7Z17 - chains C and D of the 10 polymer chains in the assembly; structure by electron microscopy, 2.57 A resolution.

== Chain C ==
Protein: Alpha-D-ribose 1-methylphosphonate 5-triphosphate synthase subunit PhnI
From: Escherichia coli
Notes: EC 2.7.8.37
UniProtKB: P16687 (PHNI_ECOLI); residue numbers follow UniProt; this construct covers 1-354
Sequence (354 residues; row label = number of the first residue in the row):
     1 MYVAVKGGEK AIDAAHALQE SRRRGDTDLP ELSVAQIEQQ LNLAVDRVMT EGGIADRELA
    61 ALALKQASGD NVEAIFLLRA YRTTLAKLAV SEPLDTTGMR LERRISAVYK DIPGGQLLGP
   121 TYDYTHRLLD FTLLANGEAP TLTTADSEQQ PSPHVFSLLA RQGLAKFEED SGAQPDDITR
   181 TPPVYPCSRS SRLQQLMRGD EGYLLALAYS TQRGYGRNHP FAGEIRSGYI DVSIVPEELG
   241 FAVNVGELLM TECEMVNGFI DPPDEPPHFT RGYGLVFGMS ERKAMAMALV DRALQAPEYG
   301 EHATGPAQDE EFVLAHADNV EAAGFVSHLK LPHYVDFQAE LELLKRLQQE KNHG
Disordered / not traced: 354
Differences from the reference sequence: conflict Asp264 (Gly in P16687), Lys351 (Gln in P16687)
Metal / ion sites: Zn2+ site 1: His219 (shared with 3 residues of chain G); Zn2+ site 2: His328, His333 (together with I9X)
Small-molecule neighbours: I9X (alpha-D-ribose-1,2-cyclic-phosphate-5-phosphate): Phe325, His328, Leu331, His333
Swiss-Prot annotation at these positions:
  - natural variant: Asp264 (G264D: In strain: B; this construct carries the variant), Lys351 (Q351K: In strain: B; this construct carries the variant)

== Chain D ==
Protein: Alpha-D-ribose 1-methylphosphonate 5-phosphate C-P lyase
From: Escherichia coli
Notes: EC 4.7.1.1
UniProtKB: P16688 (PHNJ_ECOLI); residue numbers follow UniProt; this construct covers 1-281
Sequence (281 residues; numbered 1 to 281; the number before each row is that of its first residue):
     1 MANLSGYNFA YLDEQTKRMI RRAILKAVAI PGYQVPFGGR EMPMPYGWGT GGIQLTASVI
    61 GESDVLKVID QGADDTTNAV SIRNFFKRVT GVNTTERTDD ATLIQTRHRI PETPLTEDQI
   121 IIFQVPIPEP LRFIEPRETE TRTMHALEEY GVMQVKLYED IARFGHIATT YAYPVKVNGR
   181 YVMDPSPIPK FDNPKMDMMP ALQLFGAGRE KRIYAVPPFT RVESLDFDDH PFTVQQWDEP
   241 CAICGSTHSY LDEVVLDDAG NRMFVCSDTD YCRQQSEAKN Q
Disordered / not traced: 1-2
Differences from the reference sequence: conflict Leu103 (Val in P16688)
Metal / ion sites: Zn2+: Cys241, Cys244, Cys266, Cys272
Small-molecule neighbours: I9X (alpha-D-ribose-1,2-cyclic-phosphate-5-phosphate): Pro45, Tyr46, Gly47, Trp48, Gly49, Thr50, Gly51, Arg107, His108, Gln124, Val125, Pro126, Pro187, Gly206, Ala207, Gly208, Arg209, Glu210
Swiss-Prot annotation at these positions:
  - natural variant: Leu103 (V103L: In strain: B; this construct carries the variant)
What the authors report for this chain:
  - conformationally variable residues (loop rearrangement): Phe37 to Gly49, His108
  - catalytic residues: Gly32 (citing earlier work)
  - mutagenesis - E149A, Y158A: abolished growth

== Interface between chain C and chain D ==
Contacting residue pairs (87; chain C residue first):
  Met1(C) with Ala242(D); Ile243(D)
  Tyr2(C) with Ile243(D); Leu256(D); Met263(D), hydrophobic
  Val5(C) with Asp75(D)
  Lys6(C) with Asp75(D), salt bridge; Glu96(D), salt bridge
  Gly8(C) with Asp75(D)
  Glu9(C) with Val80(D); Asn84(D)
  Ile12(C) with Thr77(D); Val80(D), hydrophobic; Ser81(D)
  Phe76(C) with Met42(D); Pro43(D); Met44(D); Pro45(D), hydrophobic
  Arg79(C) with Glu41(D), salt bridge
  Ala80(C) with Tyr11(D); Glu41(D); Met42(D)
  Arg82(C) with Glu41(D), salt bridge
  Thr83(C) with Arg40(D); Glu41(D), hydrogen bond (side chain-backbone)
  Arg180(C) with Gly38(D)
  Pro182(C) with Pro36(D), hydrophobic; Phe37(D); Lys211(D)
  Tyr185(C) with Thr139(D)
  Arg198(C) with Glu41(D), salt bridge
  Asp309(C) with Arg137(D), salt bridge
  Glu311(C) with Arg137(D); Glu138(D), hydrogen bond (side chain-backbone); Thr139(D), hydrogen bond
  Val320(C) with Tyr46(D), hydrophobic
  Glu321(C) with Tyr46(D); Arg209(D)
  Gly324(C) with Tyr46(D); Trp48(D), hydrogen bond (backbone-side chain)
  Phe325(C) with Tyr46(D), hydrogen bond (backbone-backbone); Gly47(D); Pro126(D), hydrophobic; Arg209(D)
  Ser327(C) with Trp48(D)
  His328(C) with Gly47(D); Trp48(D)
  Leu331(C) with Gly47(D); Trp48(D), hydrophobic; Asn78(D); Arg107(D)
  Pro332(C) with Gln71(D), hydrogen bond (backbone-side chain); Thr76(D); Arg107(D), hydrogen bond (backbone-side chain)
  His333(C) with Gln71(D); Arg107(D), hydrogen bond
  Tyr334(C) with Gln71(D), hydrogen bond (backbone-side chain); Asp252(D)
  Val335(C) with Gln71(D), hydrogen bond (backbone-side chain); His108(D); Arg109(D); Pro189(D); Tyr250(D), hydrogen bond (backbone-side chain); Ser267(D)
  Asp336(C) with His108(D), salt bridge; Tyr171(D); Pro187(D)
  Gln338(C) with Trp237(D); Tyr250(D); Leu251(D); Glu253(D); Phe264(D)
  Ala339(C) with Thr170(D); Gln235(D); Tyr250(D), hydrogen bond (backbone-side chain)
  Glu340(C) with Thr170(D), hydrogen bond; Tyr171(D)
  Leu341(C) with Glu253(D)
  Glu342(C) with Gln235(D); Gln236(D), hydrogen bond (side chain-backbone)
  Leu343(C) with Ile167(D); Ala168(D); Thr170(D)
  Arg346(C) with His166(D)
  Leu347(C) with Phe164(D); His166(D)
  Glu350(C) with His166(D), salt bridge
Interface residues without a listed pair, chain C (46 interface residues in all): Ala4, Thr84, Thr179, Thr181, Phe312, Lys330, Lys345
Interface residues without a listed pair, chain D (60 interface residues in all): Tyr7, Leu12, Asp13, Asp70, Ile127, Pro136, Arg212, Val234

== In short ==
46 residues of chain C face 60 of chain D across their interface, with 14 hydrogen bonds and 8 salt bridges.
Among the polar pairs are Lys6(C)-Asp75(D), Lys6(C)-Glu96(D) and Arg79(C)-Glu41(D). Compound I9X is bound
between chain C and chain D. From the paper: the catalytic residue Gly32(D); E149A and Y158A of chain D
abolish growth.
Here chain C is Alpha-D-ribose 1-methylphosphonate 5-triphosphate synthase subunit PhnI and chain D is
Alpha-D-ribose 1-methylphosphonate 5-phosphate C-P lyase, both from Escherichia coli. Entry 7Z17 (E. coli C-P
lyase bound to a PhnK ABC dimer in an open conformation) was determined by electron microscopy (same
publication as 7Z15, 7Z16, 7Z18 and 7Z19).
